PDB entry 5I1N | X-ray diffraction, 1.30 A resolution | chains B and D of the 8 polymer chains in the assembly

# Chain B (and D)
Name: Villin-1
Notes: chain D of this document is another copy of the same molecule, construct and numbering; everything in this record applies to it too
UniProtKB: P02640 (VILI_CHICK); residues 1-35 here correspond to UniProt positions 792-826 (UniProt number = residue number + 791)
Chain sequence (35 residues; row label = number of the first residue in the row):
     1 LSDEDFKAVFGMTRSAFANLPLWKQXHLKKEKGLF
Construct notes: engineered mutation B3Q_26 (Gln817 in P02640), His27 (Asn818 in P02640)
Modified / non-standard residues: B3Q ((3S)-3,6-diamino-6-oxohexanoic acid) at position 26
Swiss-Prot annotation at these positions:
  - region: Lys29 to Lys32 (Absolutely required for activity)

# How chain B and chain D interact
Pairs across the interface - 8 pairs, chain B then chain D:
  Trp23(B) with Trp23(D); B3Q_26(D); His27(D); Lys30(D)
  B3Q_26(B) with Trp23(D)
  His27(B) with Trp23(D); His27(D)
  Lys30(B) with Trp23(D)

# In short
Chain B and chain D each contribute 4 residues to their interface.
Both chains are Villin-1. Entry 5I1N (Villin headpiece subdomain with a Gln26 to beta-3-homoglutamine
substitution) was determined by X-ray diffraction together with 5I1O, 5I1P and 5I1S from the same study.
